PDB entry 3MLU | X-ray diffraction, 2.77 A resolution | chains H and P of the 3 polymer chains in the assembly

== Chain H ==
Molecule: Human monoclonal anti-HIV-1 gp120 V3 antibody 2557 Fab heavy chain
Source organism: Homo sapiens
Notes: antibody fragment or engineered binder
Amino-acid sequence (226 residues; each row starts with the number of its first residue; a row labelled like 82A-82C holds insertion residues (82A, then the next letters in order)):
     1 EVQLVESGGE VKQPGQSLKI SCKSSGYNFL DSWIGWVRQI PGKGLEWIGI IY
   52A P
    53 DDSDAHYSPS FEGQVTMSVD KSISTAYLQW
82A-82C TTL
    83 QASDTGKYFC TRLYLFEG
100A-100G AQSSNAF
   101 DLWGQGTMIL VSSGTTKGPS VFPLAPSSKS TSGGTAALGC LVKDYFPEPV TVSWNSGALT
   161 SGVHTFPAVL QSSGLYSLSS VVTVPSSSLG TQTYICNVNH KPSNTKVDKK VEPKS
Unresolved in the structure: 128-133
Disulfides: Cys-22/Cys-92, Cys-140/Cys-196

== Chain P ==
Molecule: HIV-1 gp120 third variable region (V3) crown
Source organism: Human immunodeficiency virus 1
Reference sequence: Q9J0Z7 (Q9J0Z7_9HIV1); the author numbering skips numbers that UniProt does not, so the offset changes along the chain: 301-309 = UniProt 82-90; 312-325 = UniProt 91-104
Amino-acid sequence (23 residues; numbered 301 to 325; 2 numbers in that range are skipped by the numbering (no residue carries them; nothing is unmodelled there); the number before each row is that of its first residue):
   301 NNTRKSIRI
   312 GPGQAFYATG GIIG
Unresolved in the structure: 301-302, 319-325

== How chain H and chain P interact ==
Pairs across the interface (18):
  Asp-31(H) / Arg-304(P)
  Trp-33(H) / Lys-305(P)  hydrogen bond (side chain-backbone)
  Trp-33(H) / Ile-307(P)
  Trp-33(H) / Tyr-318(P)
  Ile-50(H) / Ile-307(P)  hydrophobic
  Tyr-52(H) / Arg-304(P)  hydrogen bond (side chain-backbone)
  Tyr-52(H) / Lys-305(P)
  Asp-54(H) / Lys-305(P)  salt bridge
  Asp-56(H) / Lys-305(P)  salt bridge
  Asp-56(H) / Tyr-318(P)  hydrogen bond
  His-58(H) / Tyr-318(P)  hydrogen bond
  Leu-95(H) / Ile-307(P)  hydrophobic
  Leu-97(H) / Thr-303(P)
  Leu-97(H) / Arg-304(P)
  Ser-100C(H) / Arg-308(P)
  Asn-100E(H) / Ser-306(P)
  Asn-100E(H) / Ile-307(P)
  Asn-100E(H) / Arg-308(P)  hydrogen bond (side chain-backbone)
Also at the interface, not in a pair above, chain H (13 interface residues in all): Glu-99, Ser-100D

== Summary ==
Chain H and chain P form an interface of 13 and 7 residues respectively; the contacts include 5 hydrogen bonds
and 2 salt bridges. Polar pairs include Asp-54(H)/Lys-305(P), Asp-56(H)/Lys-305(P) and Trp-33(H)/Lys-305(P).
Here chain H is Human monoclonal anti-HIV-1 gp120 V3 antibody 2557 Fab heavy chain (Homo sapiens) and chain P
is HIV-1 gp120 third variable region (V3) crown (Human immunodeficiency virus 1). Entry 3MLU (Crystal
structure of anti-HIV-1 V3 Fab 2557 in complex with a ZAM18 V3 peptide) was determined by X-ray diffraction,
deposited together with 3MLR, 3MLS, 3MLT, 3MLV, 3MLW, 3MLY and 3MLZ.
